Entry 8SGO (electron microscopy, 2.65 A resolution); this record covers chains B and I of the 9 polymer chains in the assembly.

== Chain B ==
Name: Gamma-aminobutyric acid receptor subunit alpha-1
From: Homo sapiens
UniProt: P14867 (GBRA1_HUMAN); the construct has insertions or renumbered stretches relative to UniProt, so the offset changes along the chain: 1-312 = UniProt 28-339; 320-358 = UniProt 418-456
Sequence (358 residues; row label = number of the first residue in the row):
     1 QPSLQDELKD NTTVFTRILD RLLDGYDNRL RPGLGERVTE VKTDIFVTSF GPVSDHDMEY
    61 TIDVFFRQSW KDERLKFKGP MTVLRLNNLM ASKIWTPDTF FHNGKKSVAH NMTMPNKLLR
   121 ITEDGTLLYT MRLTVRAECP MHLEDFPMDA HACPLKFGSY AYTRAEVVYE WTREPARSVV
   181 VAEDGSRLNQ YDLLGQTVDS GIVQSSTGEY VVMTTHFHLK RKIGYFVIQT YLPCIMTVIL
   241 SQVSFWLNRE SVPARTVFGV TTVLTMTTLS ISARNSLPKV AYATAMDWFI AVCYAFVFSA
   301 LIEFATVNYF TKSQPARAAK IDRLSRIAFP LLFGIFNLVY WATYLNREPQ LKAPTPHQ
Disordered / not traced: 1-9, 348-358
Cystine bridges: Cys-139/Cys-153
Covalent attachments: glycan linked to Asn-111
Construct notes: linker (313-319)
Small-molecule neighbours:
  - gamma-amino-butanoic acid (ABU): Phe-65, Arg-67, Leu-118, Thr-130
  - phosphatidylethanolamine (PTY), molecule 1: Lys-222, Ile-223, Gly-224, Val-227, Ile-228, Leu-232, Pro-233, Ile-235, Met-236, Thr-237, Pro-330, Phe-333, Gly-334, Asn-337, Trp-341
  - phosphatidylethanolamine (PTY), molecule 2: Trp-246, Arg-323, Arg-326, Ile-327, Pro-330, Leu-331, Gly-334
  - phosphatidylethanolamine (PTY), molecule 3: Ala-291, Val-292, Tyr-294, Ala-295, Phe-296, Phe-298, Ser-299, Ile-302, Glu-303, Thr-306, Phe-310, Arg-317, Ile-321, Ser-325, Ala-328, Phe-329, Leu-332, Ile-335, Phe-336
Curated features (UniProtKB/Swiss-Prot):
  - binding site (4-aminobutanoate): Arg-67, Thr-130
  - binding site (3alpha-hydroxy-5alpha-pregnan-11,20-dione): Trp-246
  - glycosylation (N-linked (GlcNAc...) asparagine): Asn-11, Asn-111
Reported in the primary citation:
  - binding site for Pregnenolone sulfate: Val-257 (from molecular simulation)
  - mutagenesis - Q242L: abolished signaling in response to neurosteroids (citing earlier work)
  - mutagenesis - W246L: abolished signaling in response to allopregnanolone (citing earlier work)

== Chain I ==
Name: Kappa Fab Light Chain
From: Mus musculus
Notes: antibody fragment or engineered binder
Sequence (213 residues; row label = number of the first residue in the row):
     1 NIVMTQSPKS MSMSVGERVT LSCKASEYVG TYVSWYQQKP EQSPKLLIYG ASNRYTGVPD
    61 RFTGSGSATD FTLTIGSVQA EDLADYHCGQ SYSYPTFGAG TKLELKRADA APTVSIFPPS
   121 SEQLTSGGAS VVCFLNNFYP KDINVKWKID GSERQNGVLN SWTDQDSKDS TYSMSSTLTL
   181 TKDEYERHNS YTCEATHKTS TSPIVKSFNR NEC
Disordered / not traced: 106-213
Cystine bridges: Cys-23/Cys-88

== Interface between chain B and chain I ==
Pairs across the interface - 16 pairs, chain B then chain I:
  Trp-171(B) / Tyr-32(I)  hydrogen bond
  Glu-174(B) / Tyr-94(I)
  Pro-175(B) / Tyr-32(I)  hydrophobic
  Pro-175(B) / Ser-91(I)
  Pro-175(B) / Tyr-92(I)
  Ala-176(B) / Tyr-92(I)  hydrogen bond (backbone-backbone)
  Arg-177(B) / Tyr-94(I)  hydrogen bond
  Thr-197(B) / Tyr-28(I)
  Thr-197(B) / Tyr-92(I)
  Val-198(B) / Tyr-28(I)
  Val-198(B) / Tyr-92(I)
  Asp-199(B) / Tyr-28(I)
  Asp-199(B) / Gly-30(I)
  Asp-199(B) / Thr-31(I)  hydrogen bond
  Ser-200(B) / Thr-31(I)  hydrogen bond (backbone-side chain)
  Ser-200(B) / Tyr-32(I)
Also at the interface, not in a pair above, chain B (10 interface residues in all): Gln-196
Also at the interface, not in a pair above, chain I (8 interface residues in all): Ser-93

== Overview ==
Chain B and chain I form an interface of 10 and 8 residues respectively, with 5 hydrogen bonds. Polar pairs
include Trp-171(B)/Tyr-32(I), Arg-177(B)/Tyr-94(I) and Asp-199(B)/Thr-31(I). Chain B binds
gamma-amino-butanoic acid and 3 copies of phosphatidylethanolamine. From the paper: a binding site for
Pregnenolone sulfate at Val-257(B); Q242L of chain B abolishes signaling in response to neurosteroids.
Chain B is Gamma-aminobutyric acid receptor subunit alpha-1 (Homo sapiens) and chain I is Kappa Fab Light
Chain (Mus musculus); the structure, Human GABAA receptor alpha1-beta2-gamma2 subtype in complex with GABA
plus pregnenolone sulfate, was determined by electron microscopy together with 8SI9 and 8SID from the same
study.
